8JYH - chain A; structure by X-ray diffraction, 2.21 A resolution.

Chain A:
Protein: Pol protein, HIV-1 Reverse Transcriptase RNase H active domain
From: HIV-1 06TG.HT008
Notes: EC 3.1.26.13
UniProt: chimeric construct of A0A059PIR4, A0A1D9J5E8: residues 7-86 from A0A059PIR4 (A0A059PIR4_9HIV1) positions 167-246 (UniProt number = residue number + 160); residues 107-151 from A0A1D9J5E8 positions 60-104 (UniProt number = residue number - 47)
Chain sequence (151 residues; each row starts with the number of its first residue):
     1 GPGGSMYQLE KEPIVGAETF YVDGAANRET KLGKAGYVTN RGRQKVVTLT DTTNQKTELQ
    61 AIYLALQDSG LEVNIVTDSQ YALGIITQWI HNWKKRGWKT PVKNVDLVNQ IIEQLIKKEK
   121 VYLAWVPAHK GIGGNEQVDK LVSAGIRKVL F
Not modelled in the structure: 1-5, 150-151
Sequence notes: expression tag (1-6)
Metal / ion sites: Mn2+ site 1: Asp-23, Glu-58, Asp-78 (together with V96); Mn2+ site 2: Asp-23, Asp-78, Asp-139 (together with V96); Zn2+ site 1: Asp-51, His-129, Glu-136; Zn2+ site 2: Glu-72, His-91, Glu-119
Small-molecule neighbours: V96: Asp-23, Gly-24, Glu-58, Asp-78, Ser-79, Gln-80, Tyr-81, Ala-128, His-129, Lys-130, Asn-135, Asp-139, Val-149

Summary:
Bound to chain A: V96. Asp-23, Glu-58 and Asp-78 coordinate Mn2+ site 1. Asp-23, Asp-78 and Asp-139 coordinate
Mn2+ site 2.
Chain A is Pol protein, HIV-1 Reverse Transcriptase RNase H active domain (HIV-1 06TG.HT008); the structure,
Crystal structure of engineered HIV-1 Reverse Transcriptase RNase H domain complexed with laccaic acid C, was
determined by X-ray diffraction (same publication as 8JYI and 8JYJ).
